Entry 9J1L (electron microscopy, 3.28 A resolution); this record covers chains Q and n of the 15 polymer chains in the assembly.

== Chain Q ==
Name: FtbP
Source organism: Listeria monocytogenes
UniProt: A0A3R0H0Z2 (A0A3R0H0Z2_LISMN); residue numbers follow UniProt; this construct covers 1-178
Amino-acid sequence (178 residues; each row starts with the number of its first residue):
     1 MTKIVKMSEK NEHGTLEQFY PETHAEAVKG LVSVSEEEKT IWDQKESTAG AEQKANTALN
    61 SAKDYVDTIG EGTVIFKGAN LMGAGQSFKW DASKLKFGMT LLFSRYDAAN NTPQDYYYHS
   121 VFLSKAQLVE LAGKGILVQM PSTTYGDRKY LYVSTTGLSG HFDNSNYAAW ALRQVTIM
Unresolved in the structure: 1

== Chain n ==
Name: Alpha-amylase
Source organism: Listeria monocytogenes
UniProt: A0A3D7WJE9 (A0A3D7WJE9_LISMN); residues 1-191 here = UniProt positions 1-191
Amino-acid sequence (191 residues; row label = number of the first residue in the row):
     1 MKLDLWKWEM LLQGREFRNK TNDNWQKLMD WSDFISTGLS AIYVYVNKAD ATLNNKIDTV
    61 DKAVNARVNE LISGTEQLSE VVDARSDAFG ARYPVLRERL NQEQLNFSKK STIQFDASTI
   121 ISMEKQDIGL LTSKKISEAQ TVCFLNISSL DEEADIVLEK TGETSFSDNL TSLVFAKIGT
   181 NERYQMEPVG A
Unresolved in the structure: 191

== Chain Q / chain n interface ==
Contacting residue pairs (25; chain Q residue first):
  Lys-3(Q) / Glu-138(n)
  Lys-3(Q) / Gln-140(n)
  Val-5(Q) / Gln-140(n)
  Lys-6(Q) / Gln-140(n)  hydrogen bond (backbone-backbone)
  Lys-6(Q) / Thr-141(n)  hydrogen bond (backbone-side chain)
  Lys-6(Q) / Val-142(n)  hydrogen bond (backbone-backbone)
  Lys-6(Q) / Asp-168(n)
  Lys-6(Q) / Asn-169(n)  hydrogen bond (side chain-backbone)
  Met-7(Q) / Val-142(n)
  Met-7(Q) / Phe-144(n)  hydrophobic
  Ser-8(Q) / Thr-141(n)
  Ser-8(Q) / Val-142(n)  hydrogen bond (backbone-backbone)
  Ser-8(Q) / Cys-143(n)
  Ser-8(Q) / Phe-144(n)  hydrogen bond (backbone-backbone)
  Glu-9(Q) / Ile-147(n)
  Glu-9(Q) / Ser-148(n)
  Glu-9(Q) / Ser-149(n)
  Lys-10(Q) / Cys-143(n)
  Glu-12(Q) / Leu-150(n)
  Leu-16(Q) / Cys-143(n)  hydrophobic
  Leu-16(Q) / Leu-173(n)  hydrophobic
  Leu-16(Q) / Phe-175(n)  hydrophobic
  Gln-18(Q) / Leu-170(n)
  Tyr-20(Q) / Thr-164(n)
  Tyr-20(Q) / Asp-168(n)  hydrogen bond
Other interface residues (no listed pair), chain Q (13 interface residues in all): Ile-4, Phe-19
Other interface residues (no listed pair), chain n (19 interface residues in all): Ser-137, Ala-139, Leu-158

== Summary ==
The interface between chain Q and chain n involves 13 residues on one side and 19 on the other, with 7
hydrogen bonds. Polar contacts include Lys-6(Q)/Thr-141(n), Lys-6(Q)/Asn-169(n) and Tyr-20(Q)/Asp-168(n).
Chain Q is FtbP and chain n is Alpha-amylase, both from Listeria monocytogenes; the structure, Side fiber of
monocin, was determined by electron microscopy together with 9J1J and 9J1K from the same study.
